4LK6 - chains A and B of the 4 polymer chains in the assembly; structure by X-ray diffraction, 2.86 A resolution.

Chain A (and B):
Name: PA-I galactophilic lectin
From: Pseudomonas aeruginosa
Notes: chain B of this document is another copy of the same molecule, construct and numbering; everything in this record applies to it too
UniProtKB: Q05097 (PA1L_PSEAE); residues 1-121 here correspond to UniProt positions 2-122 (UniProt number = residue number + 1)
Chain sequence (121 residues; numbered 1 to 121; the number before each row is that of its first residue):
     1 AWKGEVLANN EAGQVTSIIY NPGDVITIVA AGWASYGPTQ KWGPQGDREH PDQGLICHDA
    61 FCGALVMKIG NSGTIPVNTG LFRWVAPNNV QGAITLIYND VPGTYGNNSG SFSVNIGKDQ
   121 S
Metal / ion sites: Ca2+: Tyr-36, Asp-100, Thr-104, Asn-107, Asn-108 (together with beta-D-galactopyranose)
Ligand contacts: beta-D-galactopyranose / Chlorophenol Red: Tyr-36, Pro-38, His-50, Pro-51, Gln-53, Leu-55, Cys-62, Asp-100, Val-101, Thr-104, Asn-107

How chain A and chain B interact:
Pairs across the interface (13; chain A residue first):
  Ala-1(A) with Ser-121(B), hydrogen bond (backbone-backbone)
  Asn-21(A) with Asn-21(B)
  Asp-24(A) with Lys-118(B), salt bridge
  Gly-117(A) with Ser-121(B)
  Lys-118(A) with Gln-120(B); Ser-121(B), hydrogen bond (backbone-backbone)
  Asp-119(A) with Gln-120(B)
  Gln-120(A) with Lys-118(B); Asp-119(B); Gln-120(B)
  Ser-121(A) with Ala-1(B), hydrogen bond (backbone-backbone); Gly-117(B); Lys-118(B), hydrogen bond (backbone-backbone)
Other interface residues (no listed pair), chain B (8 interface residues in all): Asp-24

Summary:
Chain A and chain B each contribute 8 residues to their interface, with 4 hydrogen bonds and 1 salt bridge.
Polar contacts include Asp-24(A)/Lys-118(B), Lys-118(A)/Ser-121(B) and Ala-1(A)/Ser-121(B). Chain A binds
beta-D-galactopyranose / Chlorophenol Red.
Chain A and chain B are both PA-I galactophilic lectin (Pseudomonas aeruginosa); the structure, Crystal
Structure of Pseudomonas aeruginosa Lectin LecA Complexed with Chlorophenol Red-b-D-galactopyranoside at 2.86
A Resolution, was determined by X-ray diffraction, deposited together with 4LJH and 4LK7.
